8W5D - chains c and C of the 4 polymer chains in the assembly; structure by electron microscopy, 4.30 A resolution (low resolution: residue-level contacts below are approximate; hydrogen-bond / salt-bridge calls are withheld).

Chain c (and C):
Molecule: Minor capsid protein A1
Organism: Escherichia phage Qbeta
Notes: chain C of this document is another copy of the same molecule, construct and numbering; everything in this record applies to it too
Reference sequence: Q8LTE1 (A1_BPQBE); residues 1-131 here correspond to UniProt positions 2-132 (UniProt number = residue number + 1)
Chain sequence (131 residues; row label = number of the first residue in the row):
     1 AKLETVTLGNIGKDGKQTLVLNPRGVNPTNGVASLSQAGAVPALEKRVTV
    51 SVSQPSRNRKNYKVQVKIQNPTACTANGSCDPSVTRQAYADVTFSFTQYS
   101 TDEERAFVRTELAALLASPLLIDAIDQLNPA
Not modelled in the structure: 56-59

Interface between chain c and chain C:
Contacting residue pairs - 90 pairs, chain c then chain C:
  Ala-1(c) with Asp-123(C); Pro-130(C); Ala-131(C)
  Leu-3(c) with Ala-131(C)
  Leu-8(c) with Ala-114(C)
  Ile-11(c) with Phe-107(C); Thr-110(C); Glu-111(C); Ala-114(C)
  Gly-12(c) with Glu-103(C); Thr-110(C)
  Lys-13(c) with Asp-102(C); Glu-103(C); Ala-106(C)
  Gln-17(c) with Glu-103(C); Phe-107(C)
  Leu-19(c) with Glu-111(C)
  Ala-33(c) with Ala-131(C)
  Val-52(c) with Leu-128(C); Pro-130(C)
  Tyr-62(c) with Leu-128(C)
  Val-66(c) with Leu-121(C)
  Ile-68(c) with Glu-111(C)
  Asn-70(c) with Phe-107(C); Val-108(C); Glu-111(C)
  Arg-86(c) with Thr-97(C); Tyr-99(C); Ser-100(C)
  Ala-88(c) with Ser-95(C)
  Tyr-89(c) with Ser-95(C)
  Ala-90(c) with Thr-93(C); Phe-94(C)
  Asp-91(c) with Val-92(C); Thr-93(C)
  Val-92(c) with Asp-91(C); Val-92(C)
  Thr-93(c) with Ala-90(C); Asp-91(C)
  Phe-94(c) with Tyr-89(C); Ala-90(C); Ile-125(C)
  Ser-95(c) with Ala-88(C); Tyr-89(C)
  Thr-97(c) with Arg-86(C)
  Tyr-99(c) with Arg-86(C)
  Ser-100(c) with Arg-86(C)
  Asp-102(c) with Lys-13(C); Asp-126(C)
  Glu-103(c) with Gln-17(C)
  Glu-104(c) with Thr-72(C)
  Arg-105(c) with Ile-125(C); Asp-126(C)
  Ala-106(c) with Lys-13(C); Asp-126(C)
  Phe-107(c) with Ile-11(C); Gln-17(C); Asn-70(C)
  Val-108(c) with Asn-70(C); Ala-90(C)
  Arg-109(c) with Leu-116(C); Ile-122(C); Ile-125(C)
  Thr-110(c) with Ile-11(C); Gly-12(C)
  Glu-111(c) with Leu-19(C); Ile-68(C); Asn-70(C)
  Leu-112(c) with Leu-116(C)
  Ala-113(c) with Leu-116(C)
  Ala-114(c) with Leu-8(C)
  Leu-116(c) with Arg-109(C); Leu-112(C); Ala-113(C); Leu-116(C)
  Leu-121(c) with Val-66(C)
  Ile-122(c) with Arg-109(C)
  Asp-123(c) with Ala-1(C)
  Ile-125(c) with Phe-94(C); Arg-105(C); Arg-109(C)
  Asp-126(c) with Asp-102(C); Arg-105(C); Ala-106(C)
  Leu-128(c) with Val-52(C); Tyr-62(C)
  Pro-130(c) with Ala-1(C); Val-52(C)
  Ala-131(c) with Ala-1(C); Ala-33(C)
Also at the interface, not in a pair above, chain c (59 interface residues in all): Val-26, Val-48, Val-50, Val-64, Thr-72, Phe-96, Leu-115, Ala-117, Leu-120, Ala-124, Gln-127
Also at the interface, not in a pair above, chain C (59 interface residues in all): Leu-3, Lys-46, Val-48, Val-50, Val-64, Gln-87, Phe-96, Glu-104, Leu-115, Ala-117, Leu-120, Ala-124

Summary:
The chain c/chain C interface involves 59 residues from each chain.
Chain c and chain C are both Minor capsid protein A1 (Escherichia phage Qbeta); the structure, Cryo-EM
structure of Qb-Ab1, was determined by electron microscopy together with 8W5E, 8W5F, 8W5G, 8W5L, 8W5M, 8W5N
and 8 further entries from the same study.
